6FLQ - chains D and N of the 9 polymer chains in the assembly; structure by electron microscopy, 3.60 A resolution.

Chain D:
Protein: DNA-directed RNA polymerase subunit beta'
Organism: Escherichia coli (strain K12)
Notes: EC 2.7.7.6
UniProtKB: P0A8T7 (RPOC_ECOLI); residues 1-1407 here = UniProt positions 1-1407
Chain sequence (1407 residues; each row starts with the number of its first residue):
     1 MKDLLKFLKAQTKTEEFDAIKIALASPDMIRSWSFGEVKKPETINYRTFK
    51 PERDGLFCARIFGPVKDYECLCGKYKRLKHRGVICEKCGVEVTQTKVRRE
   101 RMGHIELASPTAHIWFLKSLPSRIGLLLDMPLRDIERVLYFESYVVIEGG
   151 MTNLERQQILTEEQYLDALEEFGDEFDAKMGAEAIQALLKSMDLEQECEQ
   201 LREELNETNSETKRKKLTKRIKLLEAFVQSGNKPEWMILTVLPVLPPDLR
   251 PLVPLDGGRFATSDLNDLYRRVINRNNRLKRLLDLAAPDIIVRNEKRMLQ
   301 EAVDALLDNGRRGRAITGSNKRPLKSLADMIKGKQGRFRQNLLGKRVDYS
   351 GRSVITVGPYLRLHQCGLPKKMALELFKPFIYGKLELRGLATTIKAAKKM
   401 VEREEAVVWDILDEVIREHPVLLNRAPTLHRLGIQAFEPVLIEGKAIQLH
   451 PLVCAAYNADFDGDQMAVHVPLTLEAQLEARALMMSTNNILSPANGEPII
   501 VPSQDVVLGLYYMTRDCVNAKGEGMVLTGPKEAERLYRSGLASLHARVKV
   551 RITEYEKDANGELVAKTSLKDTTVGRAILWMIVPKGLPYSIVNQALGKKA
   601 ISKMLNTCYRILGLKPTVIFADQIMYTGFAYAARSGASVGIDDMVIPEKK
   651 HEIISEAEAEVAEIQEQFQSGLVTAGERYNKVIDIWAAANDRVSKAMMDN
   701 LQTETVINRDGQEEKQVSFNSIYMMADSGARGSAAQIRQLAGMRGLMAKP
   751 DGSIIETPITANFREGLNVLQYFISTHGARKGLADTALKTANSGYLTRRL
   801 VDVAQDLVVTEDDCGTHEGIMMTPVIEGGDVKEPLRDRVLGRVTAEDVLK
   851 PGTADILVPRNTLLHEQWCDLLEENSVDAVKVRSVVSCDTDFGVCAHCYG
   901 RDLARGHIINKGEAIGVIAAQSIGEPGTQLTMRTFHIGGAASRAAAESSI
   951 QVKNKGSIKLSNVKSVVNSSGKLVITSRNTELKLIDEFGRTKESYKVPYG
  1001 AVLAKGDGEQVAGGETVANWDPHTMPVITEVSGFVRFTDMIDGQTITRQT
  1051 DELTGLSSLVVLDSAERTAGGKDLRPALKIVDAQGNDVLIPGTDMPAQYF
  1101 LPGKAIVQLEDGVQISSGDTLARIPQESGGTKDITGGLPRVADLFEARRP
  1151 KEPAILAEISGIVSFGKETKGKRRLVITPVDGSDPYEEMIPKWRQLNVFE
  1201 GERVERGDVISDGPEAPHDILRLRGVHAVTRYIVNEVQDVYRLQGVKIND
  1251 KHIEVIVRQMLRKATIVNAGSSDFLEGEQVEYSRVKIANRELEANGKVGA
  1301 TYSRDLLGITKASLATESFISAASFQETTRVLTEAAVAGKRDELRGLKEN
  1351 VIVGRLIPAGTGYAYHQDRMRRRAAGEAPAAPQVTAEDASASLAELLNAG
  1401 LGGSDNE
Unresolved in the structure: 1-15, 932-947, 1127-1136, 1376-1407
Swiss-Prot annotation at these positions:
  - binding site (Zn(2+)): Cys70, Cys72, Cys85, Cys88, Cys814, Cys888, Cys895, Cys898
  - binding site (Mg(2+)): Asp460, Asp462, Asp464
  - modified residue: Lys983 (N6-acetyllysine)
Bound ions: Zn2+ site 1: Cys70, Cys72, Cys88; Mg2+: Asp462, Asp464; Zn2+ site 2: Cys814, Cys888, Cys895
What the authors report for this chain:
  - binding site for the 39-nt DNA strand: Lys334, Arg339
  - binding site for the 21-nt RNA strand: Gln335

Chain N:
Molecule: 31-nt DNA strand
Sequence (31 nucleotides; each row starts with the number of its first residue; note: 8 numbers in that range are skipped by the numbering (no residue carries them; nothing is unmodelled there)):
     1 GGGACGTACTGACCG
    24 CGGAAGAGATTCAGAG

How chain D and chain N interact:
Pairs across the interface (10):
  Leu120(D) - DA30(N)  phosphate contact
  Leu120(D) - DG31(N)  phosphate contact
  Arg133(D) - DA32(N)  phosphate contact
  Arg275(D) - DG15(N)  salt bridge to the phosphate
  Arg278(D) - DC14(N)  salt bridge to the phosphate
  Arg1148(D) - DA27(N)  hydrogen bond to the phosphate
  Arg1148(D) - DA28(N)  salt bridge to the phosphate
  Lys1167(D) - DA38(N)  salt bridge to the phosphate
  Lys1170(D) - DA36(N)  sugar contact
  Arg1174(D) - DG37(N)  salt bridge to the phosphate
Also at the interface, not in a pair above, chain D (12 interface residues in all): Pro121, Pro131, Lys1311, Arg1330
Also at the interface, not in a pair above, chain N (11 interface residues in all): DG29

In short:
12 residues of chain D and 11 residues of chain N are in contact; the contacts include 1 hydrogen bond and 5
salt bridges. Among the polar pairs are Arg1148(D)-DA27(N), Arg275(D)-DG15(N) and Arg278(D)-DC14(N). From the
paper: a binding site for the 39-nt DNA strand at Lys334(D) and Arg339(D); a binding site for the 21-nt RNA
strand at Gln335(D).
Here chain D is DNA-directed RNA polymerase subunit beta' (Escherichia coli (strain K12)) and chain N is a
31-nt DNA strand. Entry 6FLQ (CryoEM structure of E.coli RNA polymerase paused elongation complex bound to
NusA) was determined by electron microscopy, deposited together with 6FLP.
